5C51 - chains A and B of the 5 polymer chains in the assembly; structure by X-ray diffraction, 3.43 A resolution.

# Chain A
Name: DNA polymerase subunit gamma-1
From: Homo sapiens
Notes: EC 2.7.7.7
UniProt: P54098 (DPOG1_HUMAN); aligned to UniProt positions 25-1229 over residues 35-1239 (the alignment contains insertions or deletions, so no single offset holds)
Chain sequence (1205 residues; numbered 35 to 1239; the number before each row is that of its first residue):
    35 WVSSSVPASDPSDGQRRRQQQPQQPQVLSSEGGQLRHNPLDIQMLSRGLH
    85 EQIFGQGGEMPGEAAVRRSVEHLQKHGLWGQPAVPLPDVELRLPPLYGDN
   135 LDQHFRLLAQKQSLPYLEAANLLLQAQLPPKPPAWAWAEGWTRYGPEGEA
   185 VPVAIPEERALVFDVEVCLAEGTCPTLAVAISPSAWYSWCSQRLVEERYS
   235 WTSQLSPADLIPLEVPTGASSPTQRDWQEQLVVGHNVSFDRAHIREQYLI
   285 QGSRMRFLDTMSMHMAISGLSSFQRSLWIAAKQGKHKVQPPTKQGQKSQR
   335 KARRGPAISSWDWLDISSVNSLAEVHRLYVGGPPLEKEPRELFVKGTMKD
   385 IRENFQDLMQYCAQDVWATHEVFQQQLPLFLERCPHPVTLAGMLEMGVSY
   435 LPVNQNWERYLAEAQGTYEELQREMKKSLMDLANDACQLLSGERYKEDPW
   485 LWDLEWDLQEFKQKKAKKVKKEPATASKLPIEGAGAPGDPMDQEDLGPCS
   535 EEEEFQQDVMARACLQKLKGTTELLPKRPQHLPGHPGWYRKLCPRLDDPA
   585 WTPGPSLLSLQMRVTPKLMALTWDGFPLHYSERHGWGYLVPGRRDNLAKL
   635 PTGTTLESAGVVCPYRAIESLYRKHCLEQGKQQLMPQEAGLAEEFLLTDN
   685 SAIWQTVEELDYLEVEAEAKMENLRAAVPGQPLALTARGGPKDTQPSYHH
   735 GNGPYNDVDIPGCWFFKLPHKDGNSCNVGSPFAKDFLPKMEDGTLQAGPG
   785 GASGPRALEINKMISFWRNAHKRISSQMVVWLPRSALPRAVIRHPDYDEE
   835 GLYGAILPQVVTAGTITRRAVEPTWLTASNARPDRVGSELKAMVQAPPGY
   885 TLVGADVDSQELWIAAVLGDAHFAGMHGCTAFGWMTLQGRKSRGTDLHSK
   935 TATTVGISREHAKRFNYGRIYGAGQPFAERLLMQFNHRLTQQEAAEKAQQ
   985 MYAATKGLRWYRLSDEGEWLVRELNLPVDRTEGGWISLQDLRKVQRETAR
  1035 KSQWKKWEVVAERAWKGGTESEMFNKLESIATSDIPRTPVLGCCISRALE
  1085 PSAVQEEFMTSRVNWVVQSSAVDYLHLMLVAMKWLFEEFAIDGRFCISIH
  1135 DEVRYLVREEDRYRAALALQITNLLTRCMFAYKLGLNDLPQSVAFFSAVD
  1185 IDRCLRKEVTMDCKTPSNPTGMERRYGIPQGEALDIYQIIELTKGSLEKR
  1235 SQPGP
Not modelled in the structure: 35-77, 250-261, 317-340, 511-529, 624-629, 663-737, 993-1024, 1229-1239
Construct notes: conflict R948 (Ile in P54098)
UniProt features mapped onto this chain:
  - binding site (a 2'-deoxyribonucleoside 5'-triphosphate): V901, R953, D1145
  - binding site (Mg(2+)): V901, D1145
Ion coordination: Mg2+: D890, D1135 (together with 1RY)
Small-molecule neighbours: 1RY ([[(2R,5S)-5-(4-azanyl-5-fluoranyl-2-oxidanylidene-pyrimidin-1-yl)-1,3-oxathiolan-2-yl]methoxy-oxidanyl-phosphoryl] phosphono hydrogen phosphate): R853, D890, V891, D892, S893, Q894, E895, H932, R943, K947, R948, Y951, Y955, D1135

# Chain B
Name: DNA polymerase subunit gamma-2, mitochondrial
From: Homo sapiens
Notes: EC 2.7.7.7
UniProt: Q9UHN1 (DPOG2_HUMAN); residue numbers follow UniProt; this construct covers 1-485
Chain sequence (485 residues; numbered 1 to 485; the number before each row is that of its first residue):
     1 MRSRVAVRACHKVCRCLLSGFGGRVDAGQPELLTERSSPKGGHVKSHAEL
    51 EGNGEHPEAPGSGEGSEALLEICQRRHFLSGSKQQLSRDSLLSGCHPGFG
   101 PLGVELRKNLAAEWWTSVVVFREQVFPVDALHHKPGPLLPGDSAFRLVSA
   151 ETLREILQDKELSKEQLVAFLENVLKTSGKLRENLLHGALEHYVNCLDLV
   201 NKRLPYGLAQIGVCFHPVFDTKQIRNGVKSIGEKTEASLVWFTPPRTSNQ
   251 WLDFWLRHRLQWWRKFAMSPSNFSSSDCQDEEGRKGNKLYYNFPWGKELI
   301 ETLWNLGDHELLHMYPGNVSKLHGRDGRKNVVPCVLSVNGDLDRGMLAYL
   351 YDSFQLTENSFTRKKNLHRKVLKLHPCLAPIKVALDVGRGPTLELRQVCQ
   401 GLFNELLENGISVWPGYLETMQSSLEQLYSKYDEMSILFTVLVTETTLEN
   451 GLIHLRSRDTTMKEMMHISKLKDFLIKYISSAKNV
Not modelled in the structure: 1-67, 137-178, 222-228, 356-361
UniProt features mapped onto this chain:
  - modified residue: S38 (Phosphoserine)
  - natural variant: R182 (R182W: In MTDPS16), G416 (G416A: No functional deficit), D433 (D433Y: In MTDPS16B), G451 (G451E: In PEOA4)

# Chain A / chain B interface
Pairs across the interface (70):
  E447(A) - R257(B)  salt bridge
  E454(A) - Q261(B)  hydrogen bond
  R457(A) - R264(B)
  R457(A) - K265(B)
  K461(A) - A267(B)
  K461(A) - H375(B)
  D465(A) - M268(B)
  D465(A) - K373(B)
  N468(A) - D459(B)
  N468(A) - T460(B)
  D469(A) - Q355(B)  hydrogen bond
  D469(A) - K373(B)  salt bridge
  C471(A) - T460(B)  hydrogen bond
  C471(A) - M462(B)
  Q472(A) - L367(B)  hydrogen bond (side chain-backbone)
  Q472(A) - R369(B)
  Q472(A) - T461(B)
  R478(A) - L367(B)
  W484(A) - K364(B)
  P507(A) - E445(B)
  P507(A) - E449(B)
  A508(A) - E445(B)
  T509(A) - E445(B)  hydrogen bond (backbone-side chain)
  A510(A) - E445(B)  hydrogen bond (backbone-side chain)
  D542(A) - N404(B)
  A545(A) - Q397(B)
  R546(A) - N404(B)
  R546(A) - E408(B)  salt bridge
  L549(A) - V398(B)  hydrophobic
  L549(A) - G401(B)
  L549(A) - L402(B)
  L549(A) - E405(B)
  L552(A) - L448(B)  hydrophobic
  K553(A) - H467(B)  hydrogen bond
  K553(A) - I468(B)
  K553(A) - S469(B)  hydrogen bond
  K553(A) - K470(B)
  T556(A) - N450(B)  hydrogen bond (side chain-backbone)
  T556(A) - G451(B)
  T556(A) - H467(B)
  E557(A) - H467(B)
  L559(A) - N450(B)
  L566(A) - E464(B)
  P567(A) - E464(B)
  G568(A) - M462(B)
  G568(A) - K463(B)
  G568(A) - E464(B)  hydrogen bond (backbone-side chain)
  H569(A) - S457(B)
  H569(A) - T460(B)
  H569(A) - M462(B)
  H569(A) - E464(B)  salt bridge
  P570(A) - M462(B)
  Y573(A) - T460(B)
  L580(A) - K477(B)
  W585(A) - F474(B)  hydrophobic
  W585(A) - K477(B)
  W585(A) - Y478(B)  hydrophobic
  W585(A) - S481(B)  hydrogen bond (backbone-side chain)
  T586(A) - V485(B)
  P587(A) - Y478(B)  hydrophobic
  P587(A) - S481(B)
  P587(A) - A482(B)  hydrophobic
  G588(A) - Y478(B)
  L655(A) - K364(B)
  G782(A) - K364(B)
  E833(A) - R246(B)  salt bridge
  E833(A) - R328(B)  salt bridge
  E833(A) - K329(B)  salt bridge
  E834(A) - R328(B)
  E1207(A) - Q250(B)
Interface residues without a listed pair, chain A (47 interface residues in all): E458, L474, M544, C548, P783, R790, Y831
Interface residues without a listed pair, chain B (51 interface residues in all): F266, P270, S271, T362, R363, T447

# Summary
47 residues of chain A and 51 residues of chain B are in contact; the contacts include 11 hydrogen bonds and 7
salt bridges. Polar pairs include E447(A)-R257(B), D469(A)-K373(B) and R546(A)-E408(B). Chain A binds compound
1RY.
Chain A is DNA polymerase subunit gamma-1 and chain B is DNA polymerase subunit gamma-2, mitochondrial, both
from Homo sapiens; the structure, Probing the Structural and Molecular Basis of Nucleotide Selectivity by
Human Mitochondrial DNA Polymerase gamma, was determined by X-ray diffraction together with 5C52 and 5C53 from
the same study.
